Entry 4S04 (X-ray diffraction, 3.20 A resolution); this record covers chains A and D of the 4 polymer chains in the assembly.

Chain A:
Name: DNA-binding transcriptional regulator BasR
From: Klebsiella pneumoniae
UniProtKB: S5YJU7 (S5YJU7_KLEPN); residues 1-223 here = UniProt positions 1-223
Chain sequence (232 residues; each row starts with the number of its first residue):
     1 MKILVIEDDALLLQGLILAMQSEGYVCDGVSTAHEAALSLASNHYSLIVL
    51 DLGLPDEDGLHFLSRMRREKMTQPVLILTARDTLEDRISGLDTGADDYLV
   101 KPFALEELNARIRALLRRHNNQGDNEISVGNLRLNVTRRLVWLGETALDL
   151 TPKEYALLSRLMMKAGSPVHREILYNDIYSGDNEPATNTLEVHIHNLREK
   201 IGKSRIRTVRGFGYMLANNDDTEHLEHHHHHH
Unresolved in the structure: 220-232
Construct notes: engineered mutation Gly-181 (Trp in S5YJU7), Asp-220 (Ile in S5YJU7); expression tag (224-232)
Ion coordination: Mg2+: Asp-8, Asp-51, Gly-53; beryllium trifluoride ion near Asp-51 (its only coordinating residue here)
From the paper describing this entry:
  - binding site for beryllium trifluoride ion: Asp-51
  - binding site for the 25-nt DNA strand: Thr-187, Asn-188, Val-192, Arg-210
  - self-association interface (contacts with another copy of this molecule); pairs are residue here / residue on that copy: Ser-167/Arg-138, Arg-207/Asp-149 (salt bridge), Pro-168, Phe-212
  - mutagenesis - W181G/I220D (200.6+/-8.2 nM): unchanged binding to DNA
  - mutagenesis - W181G/I220D: unchanged signaling
  - mutagenesis - N43A, S46A, N120A, N176A, W181G: decreased signaling
  - mutagenesis - N176A (364.9+/-11.6 nM), N188A, N196A, R210A (3036.8+/-11.7 nM): decreased binding to DNA
  - mutagenesis - N188A, N196A, R210A: abolished signaling
  - mutagenesis - R160A (2.7-fold): increased signaling
  - mutagenesis - N43A, S46A: decreased expression
  - mutagenesis - W181G/I220D (200.6+/-8.2 nM): unchanged binding to the 25-nt DNA strand
  - mutagenesis - N176A (364.9+/-11.6 nM), N188A, N196A, R210A (3036.8+/-11.7 nM): decreased binding to the 25-nt DNA strand

Chain D:
Molecule: 25-nt DNA strand
Sequence (25 nucleotides; each row starts with the number of its first residue):
     1 TTGCTTAGGATAATATTAAGAAATC

Chain A / chain D interface:
Residue-residue contacts - 17 pairs, chain A then chain D:
  Arg-171(A) / DT14(D)  salt bridge to the phosphate
  Asn-188(A) / DT16(D)  hydrogen bond to the base
  Glu-191(A) / DT14(D)  sugar contact
  Glu-191(A) / DA15(D)  phosphate contact
  Val-192(A) / DT17(D)  base contact
  His-195(A) / DT16(D)  salt bridge to the phosphate
  His-195(A) / DT17(D)  base contact
  Arg-198(A) / DA15(D)  salt bridge to the phosphate
  Lys-203(A) / DT16(D)  phosphate contact
  Thr-208(A) / DT14(D)  phosphate contact
  Thr-208(A) / DA15(D)  hydrogen bond to the phosphate
  Arg-210(A) / DA13(D)  hydrogen bond to the base
  Arg-210(A) / DT14(D)  phosphate contact
  Gly-211(A) / DA13(D)  phosphate contact
  Gly-211(A) / DT14(D)  hydrogen bond to the phosphate
  Tyr-214(A) / DT14(D)  sugar contact
  Tyr-214(A) / DA15(D)  hydrogen bond to the phosphate
Interface residues without a listed pair, chain A (13 interface residues in all): Val-209, Phe-212
Interface residues without a listed pair, chain D (6 interface residues in all): DA18

In short:
The interface between chain A and chain D involves 13 residues on one side and 6 on the other, with 5 hydrogen
bonds and 3 salt bridges. Among the polar pairs are Asn-188(A)/DT16(D), Arg-210(A)/DA13(D) and
Thr-208(A)/DA15(D). From the paper: a binding site for the 25-nt DNA strand at Thr-187(A), Asn-188(A) and
Val-192(A) among others; N43A, S46A and N120A of chain A, among others, reduce signaling; 10 substitutions
were tested in all.
Here chain A is DNA-binding transcriptional regulator BasR (Klebsiella pneumoniae) and chain D is a 25-nt DNA
strand. Entry 4S04 (Crystal structure of Klebsiella pneumoniae PmrA in complex with PmrA box DNA) was
determined by X-ray diffraction together with 4S05 from the same study.
